6N8Z - chains A and B of the 6 polymer chains in the assembly; structure by electron microscopy, 9.30 A resolution (very low resolution: no residue pairs are listed; an interface is given only as per-side residue counts).

== Chain A (and B) ==
Protein: Heat shock protein 104
Organism: Saccharomyces cerevisiae (strain ATCC 204508 / S288c)
Notes: chain B of this document is another copy of the same molecule, construct and numbering; everything in this record applies to it too
Reference sequence: P31539 (HS104_YEAST); residues 6-884 here = UniProt positions 6-884
Amino-acid sequence (879 residues; each row starts with the number of its first residue):
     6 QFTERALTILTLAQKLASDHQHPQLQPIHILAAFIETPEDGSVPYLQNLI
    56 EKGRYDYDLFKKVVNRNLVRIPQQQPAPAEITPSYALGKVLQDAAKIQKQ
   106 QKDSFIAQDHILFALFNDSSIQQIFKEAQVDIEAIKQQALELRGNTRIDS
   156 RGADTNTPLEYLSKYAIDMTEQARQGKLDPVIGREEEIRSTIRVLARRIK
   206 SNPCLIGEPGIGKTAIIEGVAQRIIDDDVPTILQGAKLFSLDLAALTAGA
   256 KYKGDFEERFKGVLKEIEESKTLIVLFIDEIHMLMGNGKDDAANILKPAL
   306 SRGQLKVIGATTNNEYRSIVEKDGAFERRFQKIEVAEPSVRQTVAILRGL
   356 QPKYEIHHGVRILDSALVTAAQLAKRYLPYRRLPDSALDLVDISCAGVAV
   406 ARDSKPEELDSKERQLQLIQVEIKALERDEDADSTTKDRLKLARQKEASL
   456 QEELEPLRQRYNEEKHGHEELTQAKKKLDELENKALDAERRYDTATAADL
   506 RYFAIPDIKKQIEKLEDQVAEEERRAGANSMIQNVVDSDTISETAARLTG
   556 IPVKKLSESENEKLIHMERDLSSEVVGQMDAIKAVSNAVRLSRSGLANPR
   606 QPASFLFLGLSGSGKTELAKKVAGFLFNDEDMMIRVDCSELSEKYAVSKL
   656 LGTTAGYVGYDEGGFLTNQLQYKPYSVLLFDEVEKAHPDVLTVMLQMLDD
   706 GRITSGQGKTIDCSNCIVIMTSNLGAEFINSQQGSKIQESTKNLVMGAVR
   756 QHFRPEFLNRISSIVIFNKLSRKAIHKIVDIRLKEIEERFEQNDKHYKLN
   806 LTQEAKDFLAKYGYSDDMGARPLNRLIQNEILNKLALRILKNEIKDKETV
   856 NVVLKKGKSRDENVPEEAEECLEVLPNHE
Disordered / not traced: 6-164, 411-537, 860-873 (chain B: 150-164, 411-537, 860-873)
Curated features (UniProtKB/Swiss-Prot):
  - motif: N773 to K789 (Nuclear localization signal)
  - binding site (ATP): G212 to T219, G614 to T621
  - modified residue: S206 (Phosphoserine), S306 (Phosphoserine), T499 (Phosphothreonine), S535 (Phosphoserine)
  - cross-link (Glycyl lysine isopeptide (Lys-Gly)): K442 (interchain with G-Cter in ubiquitin), K620 (interchain with G-Cter in ubiquitin)
  - mutagenesis: D184 (D184A/D/F/N/L/Q/S: Confers resistance to prion-curing by guanidine; D184K/W/Y: Impairs prion propagation), G217 (G217S: Largely reduces ATP hydrolysis. Alters bud morphology and causes septin mislocalization; when associated with I-499; G217V: Completely abolishes ATP hydrolysis), K218 (K218T: Abolishes substrate binding. Unable to confer thermotolerance. Reduces ATP hydrolysis by 98%; when associated with T-315. Completely abolishes ATPase activity; when associated with T-620), Y257 (Y257A: Reduces thermotolerance 10-fold), E285 (E285Q: In HSP104(TRAP); completely abolishes ATP hydrolysis, but does not affect nucleotide binding, thus keeping HSP104 in an ATP-bound state; when associated with Q-687), A315 (A315T: Reduces ATP hydrolysis by 98%; when associated with T-218), T317 (T317A: Reduces rate of ATP hydrolysis at NBD1 nearly 10-fold. No effect on oligomerization), R334 (R334M: Reduces ATPase activity by 80%. Impairs oligomerization), R419 (R419M: Reduces ATPase activity by 80%), R444 (R444M: Reduces ATPase activity by 80%), L462 (L462R: Impairs prion propagation, but does not affect thermotolerance), R495 (R495M: Increases ATPase activity 3-fold), 18 further mutagenesis entries in UniProt
Small-molecule neighbours:
  - ATP (adenosine-5'-triphosphate), molecule 1: P185, V186, I187, R189, E213, P214, G215, I216, G217, K218, T219, A220, I351, P389, D390, L393
  - ATP, molecule 2: E579, V580, Q583, L615, S616, G617, S618, G619, K620, T621, E622, L623, T726, N728, F772, L775, I783, A825, R826
Reported in the primary citation:
  - mutagenesis - E285A/E687A: abolished catalytic activity on ATP

== Interface between chain A and chain B ==
At this resolution (9 A) residue pairs are not listed: 40 residues of chain A and 41 of chain B lie at the interface.

== In short ==
40 residues of chain A and 41 residues of chain B are in contact. Bound to chain A: ATP. Curated annotation
(UniProt) lists 16 ATP-binding residues and 30 mutagenesis sites on chain A. From the paper: E285A/E687A of
chain A abolish catalytic activity on ATP.
Chain A and chain B are both Heat shock protein 104 (Saccharomyces cerevisiae (strain ATCC 204508 / S288c));
the structure, HSP104DWB extended conformation, was determined by electron microscopy, deposited together with
6N8T and 6N8V.
